9B0X - chains H and I of the 28 polymer chains in the assembly; structure by electron microscopy, 2.60 A resolution.

# Chain H
Molecule: ATP synthase subunit delta
From: Artemia franciscana
Amino-acid sequence (169 residues; row label = number of the first residue in the row; numbers below 1 keep their minus sign (Met-18 is residue -18)):
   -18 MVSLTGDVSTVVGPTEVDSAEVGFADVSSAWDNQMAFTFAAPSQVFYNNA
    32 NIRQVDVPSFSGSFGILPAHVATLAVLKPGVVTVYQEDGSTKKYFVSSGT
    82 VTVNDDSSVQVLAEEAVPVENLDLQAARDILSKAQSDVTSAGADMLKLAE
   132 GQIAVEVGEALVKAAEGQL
Not modelled in the structure: -18 to 14, 149-150

# Chain I
Molecule: ATP synthase subunit epsilon
From: Artemia franciscana
Amino-acid sequence (66 residues; each row starts with the number of its first residue):
     1 VRSNFASISGSGRRGRHVDFGASVDFEVHMMRRALKPELRNEAIKREESL
    51 LKVTPWKDGKPVKAAQ
Not modelled in the structure: 1-10, 48-66

# Interface between chain H and chain I
Contacting residue pairs (37):
  Val57(H) with Phe20(I), hydrophobic
  Pro60(H) with Glu27(I)
  Phe76(H) with Met31(I), hydrophobic
  Ser78(H) with Glu27(I); Val28(I); Met31(I)
  Ser79(H) with Phe20(I); Val24(I); Glu27(I)
  Glu95(H) with Val24(I); Val28(I)
  Glu96(H) with Val28(I); Met31(I); Arg32(I), salt bridge; Leu35(I)
  Val98(H) with Met31(I), hydrophobic
  Asn102(H) with Leu35(I)
  Leu103(H) with Ala34(I); Leu35(I), hydrophobic
  Asp104(H) with Ala34(I)
  Ala107(H) with Ala34(I), hydrophobic
  Ile111(H) with Met30(I); Arg33(I); Ala34(I)
  Lys114(H) with Met30(I); Arg33(I)
  Met126(H) with Arg16(I)
  Leu127(H) with Arg16(I)
  Ala130(H) with Arg16(I)
  Glu131(H) with Val18(I); Phe26(I)
  Ile134(H) with Arg13(I)
  Ala135(H) with Met30(I), hydrophobic
  Glu137(H) with Arg13(I), salt bridge
  Val138(H) with Glu27(I); Met30(I), hydrophobic
  Leu142(H) with Ala34(I), hydrophobic
Interface residues without a listed pair, chain H (26 interface residues in all): Phe41, Leu58, Gly80
Interface residues without a listed pair, chain I (18 interface residues in all): Ser23, Lys36, Leu39, Ala43

# In short
The interface between chain H and chain I involves 26 residues on one side and 18 on the other; the contacts
include 2 salt bridges. Among the polar pairs are Glu96(H)-Arg32(I) and Glu137(H)-Arg13(I).
Chain H is ATP synthase subunit delta and chain I is ATP synthase subunit epsilon, both from Artemia
franciscana; the structure, Artemia franciscana ATP synthase state 2 (composite structure), pH 7.0, was
determined by electron microscopy, deposited together with 9B3J and 9BPG.
